Entry 6UV4 (X-ray diffraction, 1.70 A resolution); this record covers chains A and C.

[Chain A]
Protein: Probable ATP-dependent RNA helicase DDX17
Source organism: Homo sapiens
Notes: EC 3.6.4.13
Reference sequence: Q92841 (DDX17_HUMAN); residues 32-477 here correspond to UniProt positions 111-556 (UniProt number = residue number + 79)
Amino-acid sequence (448 residues; numbered 30 to 477; the number before each row is that of its first residue):
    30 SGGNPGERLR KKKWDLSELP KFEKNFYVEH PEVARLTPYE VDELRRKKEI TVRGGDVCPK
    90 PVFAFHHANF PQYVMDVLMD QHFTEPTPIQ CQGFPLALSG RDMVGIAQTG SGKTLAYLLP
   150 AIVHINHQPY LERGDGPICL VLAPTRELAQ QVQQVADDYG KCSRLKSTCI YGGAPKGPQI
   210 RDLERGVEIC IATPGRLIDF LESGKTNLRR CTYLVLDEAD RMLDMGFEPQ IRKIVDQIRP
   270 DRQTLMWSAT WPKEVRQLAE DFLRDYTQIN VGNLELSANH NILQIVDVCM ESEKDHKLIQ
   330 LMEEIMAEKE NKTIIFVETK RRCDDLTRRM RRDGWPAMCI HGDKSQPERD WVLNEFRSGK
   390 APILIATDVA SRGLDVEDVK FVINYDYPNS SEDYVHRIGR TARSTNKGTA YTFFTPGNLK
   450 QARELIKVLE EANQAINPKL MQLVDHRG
Unresolved in the structure: 30-46, 473-477
Sequence notes: expression tag (30-31)
UniProt features mapped onto this chain:
  - motif: Phe-92 to Cys-120 (Q motif), Asp-246 to Asp-249 (DEAD box)
  - binding site (ATP): Ala-136 to Thr-143
  - modified residue: Lys-42 (N6-acetyllysine), Thr-444 (Phosphothreonine)
  - cross-link (Glycyl lysine isopeptide (Lys-Gly)): Lys-50 (interchain with G-Cter in SUMO), Lys-449 (interchain with G-Cter in SUMO2)
Ligand contacts: ADP / beryllium trifluoride: Phe-94, Phe-112, Glu-114, Pro-115, Thr-116, Gln-119, Gln-137, Thr-138, Gly-139, Ser-140, Gly-141, Lys-142, Thr-143, Leu-144, Glu-247, Ala-278, Gly-402, Asp-404, Arg-429, Arg-432, Ser-433
What the authors report for this chain:
  - mutagenesis - G371R: abolished binding to pri-miR-125a
  - post-translational modification sites: Tyr-56 (citing earlier work)
  - mutagenesis - Y56E: decreased stability
  - disease-associated variants - R432C: decreased catalytic activity on ATP (citing earlier work)
  - disease-associated variants - T143A: decreased catalytic activity on ATP
  - mutagenesis - K142A/E247Q: abolished catalytic activity on ATP
  - disease-associated variants - R175G, R250G, G371R, R378T: decreased catalytic activity (RNA-dependent ATPase activity)
  - mutagenesis - Y56E: increased catalytic activity on ATP
  - mutagenesis - Y56E: unchanged binding to RNA

[Chain C]
Molecule: 18a_oligo1
Sequence (10 nucleotides; row label = number of the first residue in the row):
     1 AUUCAUCCAA
Unresolved in the structure: 1-2, 10

[How chain A and chain C interact]
Contacting residue pairs - 41 pairs, chain A then chain C:
  Pro-173(A) / A5(C)  hydrogen bond to the sugar
  Pro-173(A) / U6(C)  sugar contact
  Thr-174(A) / A5(C)  phosphate contact
  Thr-174(A) / U6(C)  phosphate contact
  Arg-175(A) / U6(C)  hydrogen bond to the phosphate
  Arg-175(A) / C7(C)  salt bridge to the phosphate
  Arg-175(A) / C8(C)  salt bridge to the phosphate
  Tyr-200(A) / C7(C)  phosphate contact
  Gly-201(A) / C7(C)  hydrogen bond to the phosphate
  Gly-201(A) / C8(C)  phosphate contact
  Gly-202(A) / C8(C)  hydrogen bond to the phosphate
  Lys-205(A) / A9(C)  hydrogen bond to the base
  Thr-222(A) / U6(C)  hydrogen bond to the phosphate
  Thr-222(A) / C7(C)  hydrogen bond to the phosphate
  Pro-223(A) / U6(C)  sugar contact
  Gly-224(A) / U6(C)  hydrogen bond to the sugar
  Gly-224(A) / C7(C)  sugar contact
  Arg-225(A) / C7(C)  hydrogen bond to the phosphate
  Arg-225(A) / C8(C)  salt bridge to the phosphate
  Asp-228(A) / C7(C)  hydrogen bond to the sugar
  Asp-228(A) / A9(C)  base contact
  Arg-250(A) / C4(C)  hydrogen bond to the base
  Arg-250(A) / A5(C)  sugar contact
  Phe-256(A) / A5(C)  sugar contact
  Phe-256(A) / U6(C)  sugar contact
  Gln-259(A) / U6(C)  hydrogen bond to the sugar
  Glu-347(A) / U3(C)  hydrogen bond to the sugar
  Glu-347(A) / C4(C)  sugar contact
  Thr-348(A) / U3(C)  phosphate contact
  Thr-348(A) / C4(C)  phosphate contact
  Lys-349(A) / C4(C)  hydrogen bond to the phosphate
  Lys-349(A) / A5(C)  phosphate contact
  His-370(A) / A5(C)  phosphate contact
  Gly-371(A) / A5(C)  hydrogen bond to the phosphate
  Arg-378(A) / U6(C)  salt bridge to the phosphate
  Thr-396(A) / C4(C)  hydrogen bond to the phosphate
  Thr-396(A) / A5(C)  hydrogen bond to the phosphate
  Asp-397(A) / C4(C)  sugar contact
  Val-398(A) / C4(C)  sugar contact
  Val-398(A) / A5(C)  phosphate contact
  Asn-418(A) / U3(C)  hydrogen bond to the base
Interface residues without a listed pair, chain A (26 interface residues in all): Gly-255

[Summary]
Chain A and chain C form an interface of 26 and 7 residues respectively, with 18 hydrogen bonds and 4 salt
bridges. Polar contacts include Lys-205(A)/A9(C), Arg-250(A)/C4(C) and Asn-418(A)/U3(C). From the paper:
R175G, R250G and G371R of chain A, among others, reduce catalytic activity (RNA-dependent ATPase activity); a
modification site at Tyr-56(A); 8 substitutions were tested in all.
Chain A is Probable ATP-dependent RNA helicase DDX17 (Homo sapiens) and chain C is 18a_oligo1; the structure,
Crystal structure of the core domain of RNA helicase DDX17 with RNA pri-18a-oligo1, was determined by X-ray
diffraction, deposited together with 6UV0, 6UV1, 6UV2 and 6UV3.
